PDB entry 7QHS | electron microscopy, 3.30 A resolution | chains F and G of the 15 polymer chains in the assembly

[Chain F]
Name: DNA polymerase epsilon subunit B
Source organism: Saccharomyces cerevisiae
Reference sequence: P24482 (DPB2_YEAST); numbering as in UniProt (aligned over 1-689)
Amino-acid sequence (689 residues; numbered 1 to 689; the number before each row is that of its first residue):
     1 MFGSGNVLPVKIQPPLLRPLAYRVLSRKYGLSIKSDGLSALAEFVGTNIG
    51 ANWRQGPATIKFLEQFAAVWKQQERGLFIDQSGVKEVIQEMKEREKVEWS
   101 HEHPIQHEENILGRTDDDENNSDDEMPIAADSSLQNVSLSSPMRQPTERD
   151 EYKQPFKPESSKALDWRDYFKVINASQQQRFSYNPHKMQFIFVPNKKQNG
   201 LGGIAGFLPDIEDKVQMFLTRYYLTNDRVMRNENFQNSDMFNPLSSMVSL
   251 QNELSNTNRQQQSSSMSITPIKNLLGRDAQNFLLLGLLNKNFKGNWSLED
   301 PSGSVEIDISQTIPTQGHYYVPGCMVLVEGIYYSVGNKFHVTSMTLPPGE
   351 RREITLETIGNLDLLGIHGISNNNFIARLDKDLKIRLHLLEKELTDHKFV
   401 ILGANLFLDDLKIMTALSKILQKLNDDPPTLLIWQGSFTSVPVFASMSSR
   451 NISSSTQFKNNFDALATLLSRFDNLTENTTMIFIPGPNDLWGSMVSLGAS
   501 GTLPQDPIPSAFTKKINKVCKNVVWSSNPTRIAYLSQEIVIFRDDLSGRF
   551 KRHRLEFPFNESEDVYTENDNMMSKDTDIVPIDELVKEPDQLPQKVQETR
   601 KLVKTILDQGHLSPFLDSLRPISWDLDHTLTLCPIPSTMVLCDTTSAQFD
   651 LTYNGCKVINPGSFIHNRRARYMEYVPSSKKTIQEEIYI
Unresolved in the structure: 1, 95-166, 237-265, 560-593, 688-689
Curated features (UniProtKB/Swiss-Prot):
  - modified residue (Phosphoserine): S122, S141, S613

[Chain G]
Name: DNA polymerase epsilon catalytic subunit A
Source organism: Saccharomyces cerevisiae
Notes: EC 2.7.7.7, 3.1.11.-
Reference sequence: P21951 (DPOE_YEAST); residue numbers follow UniProt; this construct covers 1-2222
Amino-acid sequence (2222 residues; each row starts with the number of its first residue):
     1 MMFGKKKNNGGSSTARYSAGNKYNTLSNNYALSAQQLLNASKIDDIDSMM
    51 GFERYVPPQYNGRFDAKDIDQIPGRVGWLTNMHATLVSQETLSSGSNGGG
   101 NSNDGERVTTNQGISGVDFYFLDEEGGSFKSTVVYDPYFFIACNDESRVN
   151 DVEELVKKYLESCLKSLQIIRKEDLTMDNHLLGLQKTLIKLSFVNSNQLF
   201 EARKLLRPILQDNANNNVQRNIYNVAANGSEKVDAKHLIEDIREYDVPYH
   251 VRVSIDKDIRVGKWYKVTQQGFIEDTRKIAFADPVVMAFDIETTKPPLKF
   301 PDSAVDQIMMISYMIDGEGFLITNREIISEDIEDFEYTPKPEYPGFFTIF
   351 NENDEVALLQRFFEHIRDVRPTVISTFNGDFFDWPFIHNRSKIHGLDMFD
   401 EIGFAPDAEGEYKSSYCSHMDCFRWVKRDSYLPQGSQGLKAVTQSKLGYN
   451 PIELDPELMTPYAFEKPQHLSEYSVSDAVATYYLYMKYVHPFIFSLCTII
   501 PLNPDETLRKGTGTLCEMLLMVQAYQHNILLPNKHTDPIERFYDGHLLES
   551 ETYVGGHVESLEAGVFRSDLKNEFKIDPSAIDELLQELPEALKFSVEVEN
   601 KSSVDKVTNFEEIKNQITQKLLELKENNIRNELPLIYHVDVASMYPNIMT
   651 TNRLQPDSIKAERDCASCDFNRPGKTCARKLKWAWRGEFFPSKMDEYNMI
   701 KRALQNETFPNKNKFSKKKVLTFDELSYADQVIHIKKRLTEYSRKVYHRV
   751 KVSEIVEREAIVCQRENPFYVDTVKSFRDRRYEFKGLAKTWKGNLSKIDP
   801 SDKHARDEAKKMIVLYDSLQLAHKVILNSFYGYVMRKGSRWYSMEMAGIT
   851 CLTGATIIQMARALVERVGRPLELDTDGIWCILPKSFPETYFFTLENGKK
   901 LYLSYPCSMLNYRVHQKFTNHQYQELKDPLNYIYETHSENTIFFEVDGPY
   951 KAMILPSSKEEGKGIKKRYAVFNEDGSLAELKGFELKRRGELQLIKNFQS
  1001 DIFKVFLEGDTLEGCYSAVASVCNRWLDVLDSHGLMLEDEDLVSLICENR
  1051 SMSKTLKEYEGQKSTSITTARRLGDFLGEDMVKDKGLQCKYIISSKPFNA
  1101 PVTERAIPVAIFSADIPIKRSFLRRWTLDPSLEDLDIRTIIDWGYYRERL
  1151 GSAIQKIITIPAALQGVSNPVPRVEHPDWLKRKIATKEDKFKQTSLTKFF
  1201 SKTKNVPTMGKIKDIEDLFEPTVEEDNAKIKIARTTKKKAVSKRKRNQLT
  1251 NEEDPLVLPSEIPSMDEDYVGWLNYQKIKWKIQARDRKRRDQLFGNTNSS
  1301 RERSALGSMIRKQAESYANSTWEVLQYKDSGEPGVLEVFVTINGKVQNIT
  1351 FHIPKTIYMKFKSQTMPLQKIKNCLIEKSSASLPNNPKTSNPAGGQLFKI
  1401 TLPESVFLEEKENCTSIFNDENVLGVFEGTITPHQRAIMDLGASVTFRSK
  1451 AMGALGKGIQQGFEMKDLSMAENERYLSGFSMDIGYLLHFPTSIGYEFFS
  1501 LFKSWGDTITILVLKPSNQAQEINASSLGQIYKQMFEKKKGKIETYSYLV
  1551 DIKEDINFEFVYFTDISKLYRRLSQETTKLKEERGLQFLLLLQSPFITKL
  1601 LGTIRLLNQMPIVKLSLNEVLLPQLNWQPTLLKKLVNHVLSSGSWISHLI
  1651 KLSQYSNIPICNLRLDSMDYIIDVLYARKLKKENIVLWWNEKAPLPDHGG
  1701 IQNDFDLNTSWIMNDSEFPKINNSGVYDNVVLDVGVDNLTVNTILTSALI
  1751 NDAEGSDLVNNNMGIDDKDAVINSPSEFVHDAFSNDALNVLRGMLKEWWD
  1801 EALKENSTADLLVNSLASWVQNPNAKLFDGLLRYHVHNLTKKALLQLVNE
  1851 FSALGSTIVYADRNQILIKTNKYSPENCYAYSQYMMKAVRTNPMFSYLDL
  1901 NIKRYWDLLIWMDKFNFSGLACIEIEEKENQDYTAVSQWQLKKFLSPIYQ
  1951 PEFEDWMMIILDSMLKTKQSYLKLNSGTQRPTQIVNVKKQDKEDSVENSL
  2001 NGFSHLFSKPLMKRVKKLFKNQQEFILDPQYEADYVIPVLPGSHLNVKNP
  2051 LLELVKSLCHVMLLSKSTILEIRTLRKELLKIFELREFAKVAEFKDPSLS
  2101 LVVPDFLCEYCFFISDIDFCKAAPESIFSCVRCHKAFNQVLLQEHLIQKL
  2151 RSDIESYLIQDLRCSRCHKVKRDYMSAHCPCAGAWEGTLPRESIVQKLNV
  2201 FKQVAKYYGFDILLSCIADLTI
Unresolved in the structure: 1-1320, 1492-1587, 1748-1776, 1976-1994, 2221-2222
Curated features (UniProtKB/Swiss-Prot):
  - zinc finger: C2108 to C2133 (CysA-type)
  - motif: C2164 to C2181 (CysB motif)
  - binding site (Zn(2+)): C2108, C2111, C2130, C2133
  - binding site ([4Fe-4S] cluster): C2164, C2167, C2179, C2181
  - mutagenesis: M644 (M644G: Increases rates of C-to-A transversion substitutions; M644I: In POL2-9; temperature-sensitive mutant), P710 (P710S: In POL2-18; temperature-sensitive mutant)
Metal / ion sites: Zn2+ site 1: C2108, C2111, C2130, C2133; Zn2+ site 2: C2164, C2167, C2179, C2181

[How chain F and chain G interact]
Contacting residue pairs (73):
  I204(F) - V2195(G)  hydrophobic
  I204(F) - L2198(G)
  I204(F) - N2199(G)
  A205(F) - R2191(G)  hydrogen bond (backbone-side chain)
  A205(F) - V2195(G)  hydrophobic
  F207(F) - L2198(G)  hydrophobic
  F207(F) - L2220(G)  hydrophobic
  L208(F) - R2191(G)  hydrogen bond (backbone-side chain)
  L208(F) - I2194(G)  hydrophobic
  P209(F) - Y2157(G)  hydrogen bond (backbone-side chain)
  P209(F) - R2191(G)  hydrogen bond (backbone-side chain)
  I211(F) - L2162(G)  hydrophobic
  I211(F) - G2187(G)
  K214(F) - Q2160(G)  hydrogen bond (side chain-backbone)
  V215(F) - S2176(G)
  F218(F) - Y2174(G)
  F218(F) - M2175(G)  hydrophobic
  Y222(F) - M2175(G)  hydrophobic
  N289(F) - Y2174(G)
  F292(F) - R2172(G)
  E299(F) - D2173(G)
  E299(F) - Y2174(G)  hydrogen bond (side chain-backbone)
  E299(F) - M2175(G)
  D300(F) - M2175(G)
  S440(F) - K1692(G)  hydrogen bond (backbone-side chain)
  V441(F) - K1692(G)
  P442(F) - P1694(G)
  F444(F) - P1694(G)  hydrophobic
  A445(F) - L2141(G)
  A445(F) - H2145(G)
  A445(F) - Q2148(G)
  S446(F) - L2141(G)
  M447(F) - Q1821(G)
  M447(F) - N1822(G)
  M447(F) - P1823(G)
  M447(F) - L2107(G)  hydrophobic
  M447(F) - E2109(G)
  M447(F) - L2141(G)
  M447(F) - H2145(G)
  S448(F) - E2109(G)
  S449(F) - E1619(G)
  S449(F) - E2109(G)  hydrogen bond
  S449(F) - L2141(G)
  R450(F) - N1618(G)  hydrogen bond (backbone-side chain)
  R450(F) - E1619(G)
  R450(F) - D1666(G)
  N451(F) - N1618(G)
  N451(F) - E1619(G)
  I452(F) - E1619(G)  hydrogen bond (backbone-side chain)
  S455(F) - E2144(G)  hydrogen bond
  W491(F) - I2147(G)  hydrophobic
  W491(F) - R2151(G)
  W491(F) - C2216(G)  hydrophobic
  M494(F) - E2144(G)
  M494(F) - Q2148(G)
  V495(F) - R2151(G)
  S496(F) - L1695(G)
  L497(F) - P1694(G)
  L497(F) - L1695(G)
  S500(F) - F1705(G)
  T502(F) - E2155(G)
  F512(F) - I2212(G)  hydrophobic
  R552(F) - G1700(G)  hydrogen bond (side chain-backbone)
  R552(F) - I1701(G)
  R552(F) - D1704(G)  salt bridge
  K595(F) - C1414(G)
  L616(F) - Y2174(G)
  S618(F) - F1705(G)
  L619(F) - F1705(G)
  P621(F) - F1705(G)
  W624(F) - Y2157(G)
  W624(F) - L2158(G)
  W624(F) - Q2160(G)
Also at the interface, not in a pair above, chain F (56 interface residues in all): G206, D210, L219, L287, P301, L411, S453, A499, P509, S510, A511, H553, E556, S623
Also at the interface, not in a pair above, chain G (56 interface residues in all): K1388, N1422, K1599, Q1702, N1703, N1824, V2140, S2152, I2154, I2159, K2171, A2177, W2185, S2215, D2219

[Summary]
The chain F/chain G interface involves 56 residues from each chain; the contacts include 12 hydrogen bonds and
1 salt bridge. Polar pairs include R552(F)-D1704(G), A205(F)-R2191(G) and L208(F)-R2191(G).
Chain F is DNA polymerase epsilon subunit B and chain G is DNA polymerase epsilon catalytic subunit A, both
from Saccharomyces cerevisiae; the structure, S. cerevisiae CMGE nucleating origin DNA melting, was determined
by electron microscopy, deposited together with 7Z13.
